4FQV - chains A and C of the 12 polymer chains in the assembly; structure by X-ray diffraction, 5.75 A resolution (low resolution: residue-level contacts below are approximate; hydrogen-bond / salt-bridge calls are withheld).

Chain A (and C):
Name: Hemagglutinin HA1
Organism: Influenza A virus
Notes: chain C of this document is another copy of the same molecule, construct and numbering; everything in this record applies to it too
UniProtKB: Q6VMK1 (Q6VMK1_9INFA); the construct lacks a stretch of the UniProt sequence and is renumbered around it, so the offset changes along the chain: 11-141 = UniProt 26-156; 143-158 = UniProt 157-172; 159-263 = UniProt 175-279; 265-276 = UniProt 280-291; 1 more segments
Amino-acid sequence (327 residues; numbered 7 to 332 plus 3 insertion-coded residues; 2 numbers in that range are skipped by the numbering (no residue carries them; nothing is unmodelled there); the number before each row is that of its first residue; a row labelled like 158A-158B holds insertion residues (158A, then the next letters in order)):
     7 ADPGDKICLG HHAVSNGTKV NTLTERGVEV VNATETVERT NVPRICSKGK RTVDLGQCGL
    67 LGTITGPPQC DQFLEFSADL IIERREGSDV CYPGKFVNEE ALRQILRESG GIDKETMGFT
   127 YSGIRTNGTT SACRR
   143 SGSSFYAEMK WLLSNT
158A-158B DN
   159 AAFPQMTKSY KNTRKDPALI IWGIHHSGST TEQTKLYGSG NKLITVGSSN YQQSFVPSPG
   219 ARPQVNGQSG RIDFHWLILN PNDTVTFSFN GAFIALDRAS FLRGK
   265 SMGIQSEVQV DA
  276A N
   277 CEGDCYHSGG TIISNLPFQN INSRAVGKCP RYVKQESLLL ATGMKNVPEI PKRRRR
Disordered / not traced: 7-10, 326-332
Differences from the reference sequence: expression tag (7-10); conflict Leu254 (Pro270 in Q6VMK1)
Disulfide bonds: Cys52-Cys277, Cys64-Cys76, Cys97-Cys139, Cys281-Cys305
From the paper describing this entry:
  - post-translational modification sites: Asn38

How chain A and chain C interact:
Contacting residue pairs - 13 pairs, chain A then chain C:
  Gln163(A) - Ala219(C)
  Leu201(A) - Ser216(C)
  Leu201(A) - Pro217(C)
  Leu201(A) - Gly218(C)
  Leu201(A) - Arg220(C)
  Thr203(A) - Ala219(C)
  Thr203(A) - Arg220(C)
  Gln210(A) - Gly100(C)
  Gln210(A) - Lys101(C)
  Gln210(A) - Arg229(C)
  Gln210(A) - Asp231(C)
  Ser212(A) - Arg220(C)
  Ser246(A) - Ala219(C)
Also at the interface, not in a pair above, chain A (8 interface residues in all): Val214, Thr244
Also at the interface, not in a pair above, chain C (10 interface residues in all): Pro221

In short:
8 residues of chain A face 10 of chain C across their interface. The paper reports a modification site at
Asn38(A).
Both chains are Hemagglutinin HA1 (Influenza A virus). Entry 4FQV (Crystal structure of broadly neutralizing
antibody CR9114 bound to H7 influenza hemagglutinin) was determined by X-ray diffraction together with 4FQH,
4FQI, 4FQJ, 4FQK, 4FQM and 4FQY from the same study.
